Entry 6VYV (electron microscopy, 6.33 A resolution (low resolution: residue-level contacts below are approximate; hydrogen-bond / salt-bridge calls are withheld)); this record covers chains E and K of the 16 polymer chains in the assembly.

# Chain E
Name: E2 glycoprotein
From: Ross river virus (strain T48)
Notes: EC 3.4.21.90
UniProt: P08491 (POLS_RRVT); residues 1-341 here correspond to UniProt positions 335-675 (UniProt number = residue number + 334)
Amino-acid sequence (341 residues; numbered 1 to 341; the number before each row is that of its first residue):
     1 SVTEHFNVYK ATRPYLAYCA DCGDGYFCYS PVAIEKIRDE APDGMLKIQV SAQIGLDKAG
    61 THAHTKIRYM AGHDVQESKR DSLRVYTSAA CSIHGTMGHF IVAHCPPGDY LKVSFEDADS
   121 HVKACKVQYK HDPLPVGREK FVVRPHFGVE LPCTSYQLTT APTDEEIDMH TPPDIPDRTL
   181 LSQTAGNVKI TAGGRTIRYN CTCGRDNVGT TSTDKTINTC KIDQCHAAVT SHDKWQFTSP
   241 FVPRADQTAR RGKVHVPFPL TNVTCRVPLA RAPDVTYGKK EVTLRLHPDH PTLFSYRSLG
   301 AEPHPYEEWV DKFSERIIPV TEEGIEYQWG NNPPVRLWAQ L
Curated features (UniProtKB/Swiss-Prot):
  - region (Interaction with host Mxra8 receptor): Tyr-26 to Tyr-29, His-62 to His-64, Thr-184 to Asn-187, Thr-216 to Ile-222
  - glycosylation (N-linked (GlcNAc...) asparagine): Asn-200, Asn-262

# Chain K
Name: Fab CHK-265 heavy chain
From: Homo sapiens
Notes: antibody fragment or engineered binder
Amino-acid sequence (218 residues; row label = number of the first residue in the row):
     1 QIQLVQSGRE VKNPGETVKI SCKASGYTFT EYPMLWVKQA PGKGFRWMGL IYTNTGEPTY
    61 AEEFKGRFVF SLEISASTAY LQINNLTNED TATYFCVRDY FISLDYWGQG TTLTVSSAKT
   121 TAPSVYPLAP VCGGTTGSSV TLGCLVKGYF PEPVTLTWNS GSLSSGVHTF PALLQSGLYT
   181 LSSSVTVTSN TWPSQTITCN VAHPASSTKV DKKIESRR

# Chain E / chain K interface
Contacting residue pairs (8):
  Thr-184(E) with Ile-102(K)
  Ala-185(E) with Glu-31(K); Tyr-32(K); Pro-33(K); Asp-99(K); Ile-102(K)
  Gly-186(E) with Asp-99(K)
  Asn-187(E) with Ile-102(K)
Other interface residues (no listed pair), chain E (5 interface residues in all): Cys-220

# Overview
The chain E/chain K interface involves 5 residues from each chain.
Here chain E is E2 glycoprotein (Ross river virus (strain T48)) and chain K is Fab CHK-265 heavy chain (Homo
sapiens). Entry 6VYV (Human mAbs broadly protect against infection of arthritiogenic alphaviruses by
recognizing conserved elements of the MXR8 ...) was determined by electron microscopy together with 6W2U, 6W09
and 6W1C from the same study.
